Entry 6N2D (electron microscopy, 3.30 A resolution); this record covers chains a and c0 of the 13 polymer chains in the assembly.

[Chain a]
Name: ATP synthase subunit a
Organism: Bacillus sp. PS3
Amino-acid sequence (237 residues; numbered 1 to 237; the number before each row is that of its first residue):
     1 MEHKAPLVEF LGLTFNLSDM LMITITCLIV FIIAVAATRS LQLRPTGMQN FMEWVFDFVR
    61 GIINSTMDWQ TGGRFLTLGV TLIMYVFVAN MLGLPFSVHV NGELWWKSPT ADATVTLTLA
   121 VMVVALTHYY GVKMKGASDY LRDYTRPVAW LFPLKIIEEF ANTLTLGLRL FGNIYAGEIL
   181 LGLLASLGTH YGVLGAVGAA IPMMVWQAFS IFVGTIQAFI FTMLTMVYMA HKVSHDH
Not modelled in the structure: 1-5, 132-151, 192-197, 235-237
Reported in the primary citation:
  - catalytic residues: Arg169 (proposed by the authors, not directly observed)

[Chain c0]
Name: ATP synthase subunit c
Organism: Bacillus sp. PS3
UniProtKB: P00845 (ATPL_BACP3); numbering as in UniProt (aligned over 1-72)
Amino-acid sequence (72 residues; numbered 1 to 72; the number before each row is that of its first residue):
     1 MSLGVLAAAI AVGLGALGAG IGNGLIVSRT IEGIARQPEL RPVLQTTMFI GVALVEALPI
    61 IGVVFSFIYL GR
Not modelled in the structure: 1
Reported in the primary citation:
  - catalytic residues: Glu56

[How chain a and chain c0 interact]
Pairs across the interface (11):
  Ser65(a) with Arg41(c0)
  Ala161(a) with Ile60(c0), hydrophobic
  Leu164(a) with Ile60(c0), hydrophobic; Val64(c0), hydrophobic
  Thr165(a) with Glu56(c0); Ile60(c0)
  Arg169(a) with Glu56(c0), salt bridge
  Met223(a) with Gln45(c0); Phe49(c0), hydrophobic
  Leu224(a) with Phe49(c0), hydrophobic
  Val227(a) with Phe49(c0), hydrophobic
Other interface residues (no listed pair), chain c0 (8 interface residues in all): Pro42, Ala57
Interface features reported in the paper:
  - residue pairs: Arg169(a)-Glu56(c0)

[Overview]
Chain a and chain c0 each contribute 8 residues to their interface; the contacts include 1 salt bridge. Its
one salt-bridged contact is Arg169(a)-Glu56(c0). The paper describes a contact between Arg169(a) and
Glu56(c0). The paper reports catalytic residues Arg169(a) and Glu56(c0).
Chain a is ATP synthase subunit a and chain c0 is ATP synthase subunit c, both from Bacillus sp. PS3; the
structure, Bacillus PS3 ATP synthase membrane region, was determined by electron microscopy together with
6N2Y, 6N2Z and 6N30 from the same study.
